PDB entry 3F8J | X-ray diffraction, 1.99 A resolution | chains B and G of the 3 polymer chains in the assembly

== Chain B ==
Molecule: E3 ubiquitin-protein ligase UHRF1
Source organism: Mus musculus
Notes: fragment: YDG domain:
UniProt: Q8VDF2 (UHRF1_MOUSE); numbering as in UniProt (aligned over 417-628)
Chain sequence (212 residues; each row starts with the number of its first residue):
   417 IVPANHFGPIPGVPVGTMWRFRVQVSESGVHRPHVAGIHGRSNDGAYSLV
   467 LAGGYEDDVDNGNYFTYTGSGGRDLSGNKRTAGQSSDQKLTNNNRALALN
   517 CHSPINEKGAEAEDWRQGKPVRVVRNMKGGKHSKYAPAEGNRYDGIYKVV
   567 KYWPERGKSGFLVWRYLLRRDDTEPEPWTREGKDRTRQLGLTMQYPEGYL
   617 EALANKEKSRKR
Disordered / not traced: 623-628

== Chain G ==
Molecule: 12-nt DNA strand
Sequence (12 nucleotides; numbered 421 to 433; 1 number in that range is skipped by the numbering (no residue carries it; nothing is unmodelled there); the number before each row is that of its first residue):
   421 GTCAGCGC
   430 ATGG

== Interface between chain B and chain G ==
Contacting residue pairs - 15 pairs, chain B then chain G:
  His450(B) with DG427(G), base contact; DC428(G), hydrogen bond to the base; DA430(G), hydrogen bond to the sugar
  His455(B) with DT431(G), phosphate contact; DG432(G), salt bridge to the phosphate
  Gly456(B) with DG432(G), sugar contact
  Arg457(B) with DG432(G), salt bridge to the phosphate; DG433(G), phosphate contact
  Ser458(B) with DG433(G), hydrogen bond to the phosphate
  Gly493(B) with DG425(G), sugar contact
  Asn494(B) with DG425(G), base contact; DC426(G), hydrogen bond to the phosphate
  Arg496(B) with DC426(G), base contact; DG427(G), hydrogen bond to the base; DC428(G), base contact
Also at the interface, not in a pair above, chain B (12 interface residues in all): Arg448, Val451, Asn459, Lys495

== Overview ==
12 residues of chain B face 8 of chain G across their interface, with 5 hydrogen bonds and 2 salt bridges.
Among the polar pairs are His450(B)-DC428(G), Arg496(B)-DG427(G) and His450(B)-DA430(G).
Here chain B is E3 ubiquitin-protein ligase UHRF1 (Mus musculus) and chain G is a 12-nt DNA strand. Entry 3F8J
(Mouse UHRF1 SRA domain bound with hemi-methylated CpG, crystal structure in space group C222(1)) was
determined by X-ray diffraction together with 3F8I and 3FDE from the same study.
